Entry 4JNA (X-ray diffraction, 2.00 A resolution); this record covers chains A and I.

Chain A:
Name: DepH
Source organism: Chromobacterium violaceum
Reference sequence: A4ZPY8 (A4ZPY8_CHRVL); residues 22-340 here correspond to UniProt positions 1-319 (UniProt number = residue number - 21)
Chain sequence (340 residues; each row starts with the number of its first residue):
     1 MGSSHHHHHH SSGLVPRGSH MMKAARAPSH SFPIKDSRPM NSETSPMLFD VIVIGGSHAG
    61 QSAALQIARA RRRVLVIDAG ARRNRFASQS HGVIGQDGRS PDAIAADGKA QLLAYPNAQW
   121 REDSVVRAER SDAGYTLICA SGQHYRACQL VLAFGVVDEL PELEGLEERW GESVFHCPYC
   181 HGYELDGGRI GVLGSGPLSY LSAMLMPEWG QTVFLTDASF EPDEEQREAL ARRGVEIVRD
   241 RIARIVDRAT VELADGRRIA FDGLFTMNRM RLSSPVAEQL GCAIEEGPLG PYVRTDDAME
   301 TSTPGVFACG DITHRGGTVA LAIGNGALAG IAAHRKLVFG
Not modelled in the structure: 1-44
Differences from the reference sequence: expression tag (1-21)
Residues lining bound ligands: FAD (flavin-adenine dinucleotide): Ile-54, Gly-55, Gly-56, Ser-57, His-58, Ala-59, Gly-60, Ile-77, Asp-78, Ala-79, Gly-80, Ala-81, Arg-82, Arg-83, Asn-84, Phe-86, Ala-87, Gln-89, Ser-90, His-91, Val-93, Asp-123, Ser-124, Val-125, Ala-153, Phe-154, Gly-155, Val-156, Asp-158, Trp-170, Gly-171, Cys-180, His-181, Ser-273, Ser-274, Cys-309, Gly-310, Asp-311, Gly-317, Thr-318, Val-319, Ala-320, Ala-322
From the paper describing this entry:
  - binding site for Dimethyl FK228 (chain I): Cys-177, Tyr-179, Leu-198, Met-267, Pro-288, Arg-315, Gly-316, Ile-331, Arg-335, Phe-339
  - conformationally variable residues: Cys-177, Cys-180
  - mutagenesis - Y179A, E286DEL/G287DEL (more than 80%), H314A, H314A/R315A, R315A: decreased catalytic activity
  - mutagenesis - M267A, P288A: unchanged catalytic activity
  - contacts within the chain: Met-270/Leu-289 (backbone contact), His-314/Arg-315 (pi stacking)
  - catalytic residues: Cys-177 (proposed by the authors, not directly observed)

Chain I:
Name: Dimethyl FK228
Chain sequence (5 residues; each row starts with the number of its first residue):
     1 XVXTV
Modified / non-standard residues: 1KC ((3S)-7-methylsulfanyl-3-oxidanyl-hept-4-enoic acid) at position 1, 060 (S-methyl-D-cysteine) at position 3; Val-2 (D-valine; DVA); Thr-4 ((2z)-2-aminobut-2-enoic acid; DBU)
Covalently attached groups: covalent link 1KC_1/Val-5

Chain A / chain I interface:
Contacting residue pairs - 13 pairs, chain A then chain I:
  Cys-177(A) with 1KC_1(I)
  Tyr-179(A) with 1KC_1(I)
  Leu-198(A) with 060_3(I)
  Met-267(A) with 060_3(I)
  Pro-288(A) with 060_3(I)
  His-314(A) with 1KC_1(I); Val-2(I)
  Arg-315(A) with 1KC_1(I), hydrogen bond (side chain-backbone); Val-5(I)
  Gly-316(A) with 1KC_1(I); Val-2(I), hydrogen bond (backbone-backbone)
  Gly-317(A) with Val-2(I)
  Leu-321(A) with 1KC_1(I)
Also at the interface, not in a pair above, chain A (16 interface residues in all): His-176, Met-270, Leu-289, Asp-311, Thr-313, Thr-318

Overview:
16 residues of chain A and 4 residues of chain I are in contact; the contacts include 2 hydrogen bonds. Polar
pairs include Arg-315(A)/1KC_1(I) and Gly-316(A)/Val-2(I). Bound to chain A: flavin-adenine dinucleotide. The
paper reports the catalytic residue Cys-177(A); Y179A, E286DEL/G287DEL and H314A of chain A, among others,
reduce catalytic activity; 7 substitutions were tested in all.
Here chain A is DepH (Chromobacterium violaceum) and chain I is Dimethyl FK228. Entry 4JNA (Crystal structure
of the DepH complex with dimethyl-FK228) was determined by X-ray diffraction (same publication as 4JN9).
